PDB entry 7NA7 | electron microscopy, 2.70 A resolution | chains A and B of the 6 polymer chains in the assembly

# Chain A
Protein: Guanine nucleotide-binding protein G(i) subunit alpha-1
Source organism: Homo sapiens
Reference sequence: P63096 (GNAI1_HUMAN); numbering as in UniProt (aligned over 1-354)
Chain sequence (354 residues; each row starts with the number of its first residue):
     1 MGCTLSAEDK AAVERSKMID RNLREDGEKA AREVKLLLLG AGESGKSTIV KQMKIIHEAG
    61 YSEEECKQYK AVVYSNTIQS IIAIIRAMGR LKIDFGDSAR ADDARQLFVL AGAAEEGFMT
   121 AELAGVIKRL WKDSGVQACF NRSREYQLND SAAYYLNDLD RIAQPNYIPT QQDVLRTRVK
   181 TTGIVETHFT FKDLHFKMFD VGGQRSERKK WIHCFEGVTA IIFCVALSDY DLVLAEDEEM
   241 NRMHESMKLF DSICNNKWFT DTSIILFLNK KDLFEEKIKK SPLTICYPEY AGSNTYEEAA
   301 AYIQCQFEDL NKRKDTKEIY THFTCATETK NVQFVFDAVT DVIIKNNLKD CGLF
Disordered / not traced: 1-4, 56-181, 234-240
Construct notes: conflict E328 (Asp in P63096)

# Chain B
Protein: Guanine nucleotide-binding protein G(I)/G(S)/G(T) subunit beta-1
Source organism: Homo sapiens
Reference sequence: P62873 (GBB1_HUMAN); residues 1-340 here = UniProt positions 1-340
Chain sequence (340 residues; each row starts with the number of its first residue):
     1 MSELDELRQE AEQLKNQIRD ARKACADATL SQITNNIDPV GRIQMRTRRT LRGHLAKIYA
    61 MHWGTDSRLL VSASQDGKLI IWDSYTTNKV HAIPLRSSWV MTCAYAPSGN YVACGGLDNI
   121 CSIYNLKTRQ GNVRVSRELA GHTGYLSCCR FLDDNQIVTS SGDTTCALWD IETGQQTTTF
   181 TGHTGDVMSL SLAPDTRLFV SGACDASAKL WDVREGMCRQ TFTGHESDIN AICFFPDGNA
   241 FATGSDDATC RLFDLRADQE LMTYSHDNII CGITSVSFSK SGRLLLAGYD DFNCNVWDAL
   301 KADRAGVLAG HDNRVSCLGV TDDGMAVATG SWDSFLKIWN
Disordered / not traced: 1-4
Construct notes: conflict E6 (Gln in P62873), Q130 (Glu in P62873), D237 (Asn in P62873)

# Chain A / chain B interface
Residue-residue contacts - 49 pairs, chain A then chain B:
  V13(A) with N88(B)
  R15(A) with V90(B), hydrogen bond (side chain-backbone); H91(B)
  S16(A) with N88(B); K89(B), hydrogen bond (side chain-backbone)
  I19(A) with K89(B)
  D20(A) with K89(B)
  L23(A) with G53(B); L55(B); K78(B); I80(B), hydrophobic
  D26(A) with K78(B), salt bridge
  G27(A) with L55(B)
  T182(A) with D118(B); N119(B)
  G183(A) with L117(B); N119(B)
  I184(A) with W99(B); L117(B), hydrophobic
  E186(A) with W99(B)
  F199(A) with W99(B), hydrophobic
  Q204(A) with L117(B), hydrogen bond (side chain-backbone); N119(B), hydrogen bond; Y145(B)
  S206(A) with Y145(B); G162(B), hydrogen bond (side chain-backbone); D186(B)
  E207(A) with D186(B), hydrogen bond (backbone-side chain)
  K209(A) with D246(B), salt bridge
  K210(A) with M101(B); Y145(B); M188(B); C204(B); D228(B), salt bridge; N230(B), hydrogen bond; D246(B), salt bridge
  W211(A) with L117(B), hydrophobic; Y145(B)
  H213(A) with K57(B), hydrogen bond (backbone-side chain); Y59(B), hydrogen bond; W332(B)
  C214(A) with Y59(B), hydrogen bond; Q75(B); W99(B)
  F215(A) with W99(B), hydrophobic; L117(B), hydrophobic
  E216(A) with K57(B), salt bridge
  W258(A) with R314(B); W332(B), hydrophobic
Other interface residues (no listed pair), chain A (26 interface residues in all): A12, R205
Other interface residues (no listed pair), chain B (29 interface residues in all): A92, S97, G144

# In short
26 residues of chain A and 29 residues of chain B are in contact; the contacts include 10 hydrogen bonds and 5
salt bridges. Among the polar pairs are D26(A)-K78(B), K209(A)-D246(B) and K210(A)-D228(B).
Chain A is Guanine nucleotide-binding protein G(i) subunit alpha-1 and chain B is Guanine nucleotide-binding
protein G(I)/G(S)/G(T) subunit beta-1, both from Homo sapiens; the structure, Structures of human ghrelin
receptor-Gi complexes with ghrelin and a synthetic agonist, was determined by electron microscopy, deposited
together with 7NA8.
